Entry 5ACT (X-ray diffraction, 1.81 A resolution); this record covers chains A and B.

[Chain A (and B)]
Name: Gim-1 protein
Source organism: Pseudomonas aeruginosa
Notes: chain B of this document is another copy of the same molecule, construct and numbering; everything in this record applies to it too
Reference sequence: Q704V1 (Q704V1_PSEAI); the construct has insertions or renumbered stretches relative to UniProt, so the offset changes along the chain: 19-45 = UniProt 1-27; 47-100 = UniProt 28-81; 104-107 = UniProt 83-86; 109-131 = UniProt 87-109; 6 more segments
Chain sequence (250 residues; row label = number of the first residue in the row; note: 39 numbers in that range are skipped by the numbering (no residue carries them; nothing is unmodelled there)):
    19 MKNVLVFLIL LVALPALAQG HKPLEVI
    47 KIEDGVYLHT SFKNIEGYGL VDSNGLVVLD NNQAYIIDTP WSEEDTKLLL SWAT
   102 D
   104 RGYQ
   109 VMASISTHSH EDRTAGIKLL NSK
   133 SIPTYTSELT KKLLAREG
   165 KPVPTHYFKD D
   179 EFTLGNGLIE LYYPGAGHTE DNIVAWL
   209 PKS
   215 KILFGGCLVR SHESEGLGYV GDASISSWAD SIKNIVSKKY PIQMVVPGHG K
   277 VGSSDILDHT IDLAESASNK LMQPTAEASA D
Not modelled in the structure: 19-38, 297-307 (chain B: 19-37, 296-307)
Differences from the reference sequence: engineered mutation Ser228 (Trp182 in Q704V1)
Modified / non-standard residues: Cys221 (cysteinesulfonic acid; OCS)
Bound ions: Zn2+ site 1: Glu62 (shared with His116(B), His118(B), His196(B) of chain B); Zn2+ site 2: His116, His118 (shared with Glu62(B) of chain B)
From the paper describing this entry:
  - conformationally variable residues (loop rearrangement, order/disorder transition, side-chain flip): Ser57 to Asp68, Asp120, His263
  - contacts within the chain: Asp68-His263
  - mutagenesis - W228S: increased catalytic activity on cefoxitin
  - mutagenesis - W228S: increased catalytic activity on meropenem
  - mutagenesis - W228S: decreased growth in response to cefepime
  - post-translational modification sites: Cys221
  - mutagenesis - Y233I (50-fold): decreased catalytic activity on meropenem
  - mutagenesis - Y233I: decreased catalytic activity on cefoxitin
  - mutagenesis - Y233I (5-fold): decreased catalytic activity on imipenem
  - mutagenesis - Y233I: decreased catalytic activity on ceftazidime
  - mutagenesis - Y233N: decreased catalytic activity
  - mutagenesis - Y233I: decreased growth in response to meropenem
  - mutagenesis - Y233I: decreased growth in response to ertapenem
  - mutagenesis - Y233N (3.7 kcal/mol): decreased binding to hydrolyzed ampicillin (from molecular simulation)
  - mutagenesis - Y233N: unchanged growth in response to cefoxitin

[Chain A / chain B interface]
Contacting residue pairs (37):
  Asn60(A) - Tyr233(B)
  Ile61(A) - Ile61(B)  hydrophobic
  Ile61(A) - Val67(B)  hydrophobic
  Ile61(A) - Tyr233(B)
  Glu62(A) - Val67(B)
  Glu62(A) - His116(B)  salt bridge
  Glu62(A) - His118(B)  salt bridge
  Glu62(A) - Asp120(B)
  Glu62(A) - His196(B)  salt bridge
  Glu62(A) - Cys221(B)
  Glu62(A) - Tyr233(B)
  Gly63(A) - Cys221(B)
  Gly63(A) - Arg224(B)  hydrogen bond (backbone-side chain)
  Gly63(A) - Gly232(B)
  Gly63(A) - His263(B)
  Tyr64(A) - Tyr64(B)
  Tyr64(A) - Gly232(B)
  Tyr64(A) - Tyr233(B)
  Gly65(A) - Gly232(B)
  Gly65(A) - Tyr233(B)
  Val67(A) - Ile61(B)  hydrophobic
  Trp87(A) - Glu62(B)
  His116(A) - Glu62(B)  salt bridge
  His118(A) - Glu62(B)  salt bridge
  Asp120(A) - Glu62(B)
  His196(A) - Glu62(B)  salt bridge
  Cys221(A) - Glu62(B)
  Cys221(A) - Gly63(B)
  Arg224(A) - Gly63(B)  hydrogen bond (side chain-backbone)
  Gly232(A) - Gly63(B)
  Gly232(A) - Tyr64(B)
  Gly232(A) - Gly65(B)
  Tyr233(A) - Asn60(B)
  Tyr233(A) - Ile61(B)
  Tyr233(A) - Glu62(B)
  Tyr233(A) - Gly65(B)
  His263(A) - Gly63(B)
Other interface residues (no listed pair), chain B (17 interface residues in all): Trp87

[Overview]
The chain A/chain B interface involves 17 residues from each chain, with 2 hydrogen bonds and 6 salt bridges.
Polar pairs include Glu62(A)-His116(B), Glu62(A)-His118(B) and Glu62(A)-His196(B). His116(A) and His118(A)
coordinate Zn2+ site 2. The paper reports that W228S of chain A increases catalytic activity on cefoxitin; a
modification site at Cys221(A); 3 substitutions were tested in all.
Both chains are Gim-1 protein (Pseudomonas aeruginosa). Entry 5ACT (W228S-Investigation of the impact from
residues W228 and Y233 in the metallo-beta-lactamase GIM-1) was determined by X-ray diffraction (same
publication as 5ACP, 5ACQ, 5ACR and 5ACS).
